PDB entry 1RQ1 | X-ray diffraction, 2.80 A resolution | chain A

== Chain A ==
Molecule: Hypothetical 65.0 kDa protein in COX14-COS3 intergenic region precursor
Source organism: Saccharomyces cerevisiae
UniProt: Q03103 (ERO1_YEAST); residues 56-424 here = UniProt positions 56-424
Amino-acid sequence (386 residues; each row starts with the number of its first residue):
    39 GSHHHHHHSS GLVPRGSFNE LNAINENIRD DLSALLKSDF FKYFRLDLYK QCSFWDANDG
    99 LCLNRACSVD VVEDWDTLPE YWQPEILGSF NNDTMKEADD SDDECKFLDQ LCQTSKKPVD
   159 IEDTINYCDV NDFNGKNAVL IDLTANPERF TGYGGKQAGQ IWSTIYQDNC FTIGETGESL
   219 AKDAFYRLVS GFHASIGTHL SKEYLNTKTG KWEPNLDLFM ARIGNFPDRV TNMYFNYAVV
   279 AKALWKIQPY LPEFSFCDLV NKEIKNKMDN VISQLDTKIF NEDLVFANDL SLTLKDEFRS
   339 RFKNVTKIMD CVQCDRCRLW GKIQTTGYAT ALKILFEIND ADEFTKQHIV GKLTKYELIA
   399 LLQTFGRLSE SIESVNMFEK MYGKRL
Disordered / not traced: 39-53, 94-98, 156-164, 341
Disulfide bonds: Cys90-Cys349, Cys100-Cys105, Cys143-Cys166, Cys150-Cys295, Cys352-Cys355
Covalently attached groups: 1-ethyl-pyrrolidine-2,5-dione (NEN) linked to Cys208
Sequence notes: cloning artifact (39-40, 47-55); expression tag (41-46)
Bound ions: Cd2+ site 1: His237, Glu408; Cd2+ site 2 near His386 (its only coordinating residue here)
Small-molecule neighbours: FAD (flavin-adenine dinucleotide): Asp108, Glu186, Arg187, Phe188, Thr189, Gly190, Tyr191, Gly192, Gly193, Ala196, Ile199, Trp200, Tyr204, Tyr224, Ser228, Phe230, His231, Ala232, Ile234, Leu238, Arg260, Arg267, Met347, Val350, Cys355
Curated features (UniProtKB/Swiss-Prot):
  - active site: Cys352 (Nucleophile), Cys355
  - binding site (FAD): Arg187, Thr189, Trp200, Ser228, His231, Arg260
  - glycosylation (N-linked (GlcNAc...) asparagine): Asn130, Asn342
  - mutagenesis: Cys90 (C90A: No effect), Cys100 (C100A: Impairs the capture of mixed-disulfide with PDI1 thereby blocking its function. Loss of activity; when associated with A-105), Cys105 (C105A: Loss of activity), Cys143 (C143A: No effect; when associated with A-166), Cys150 (C150A: Loss of regulatory disulfide bond and strongly increased activity towards PDI; when associated with A-295), Cys166 (C166A: No effect; when associated with A-143), Cys208 (C208A: No effect), Gly229 (G229S: In ERO1-1; induces defective folding of disulfide proteins), His231 (H231Y: In ERO1-2; induces defective folding of disulfide proteins), Cys295 (C295A: Loss of regulatory disulfide bond and strongly increased activity towards PDI; when associated with A-150), Cys349 (C349A: Does not affect activity but increases by twofold the amount of protein found in mixed disulfide with PDI1 or MPD2), Cys352 (C352A: Loss of activity. Prevents its reoxidation thereby blocking its function), 1 further mutagenesis entry in UniProt

== In short ==
Chain A binds flavin-adenine dinucleotide. Covalently linked 1-ethyl-pyrrolidine-2,5-dione: at Cys208. His237
and Glu408 coordinate Cd2+ site 1. From UniProt: active-site residues Cys352 and Cys355, 6 FAD-binding
residues and 13 mutagenesis sites.
Chain A is Hypothetical 65.0 kDa protein in COX14-COS3 intergenic region precursor (Saccharomyces cerevisiae);
the structure, Structure of Ero1p, Source of Disulfide Bonds for Oxidative Protein Folding in the Cell, was
determined by X-ray diffraction (same publication as 1RP4).
